8TO6 - chains I and J of the 9 polymer chains in the assembly; structure by electron microscopy, 2.90 A resolution.

[Chain I]
Molecule: DNA-directed RNA polymerase subunit beta
From: Escherichia coli (strain K12)
Notes: EC 2.7.7.6
UniProt: P0A8V2 (RPOB_ECOLI); residue numbers follow UniProt; this construct covers 1-1342
Sequence (1342 residues; row label = number of the first residue in the row):
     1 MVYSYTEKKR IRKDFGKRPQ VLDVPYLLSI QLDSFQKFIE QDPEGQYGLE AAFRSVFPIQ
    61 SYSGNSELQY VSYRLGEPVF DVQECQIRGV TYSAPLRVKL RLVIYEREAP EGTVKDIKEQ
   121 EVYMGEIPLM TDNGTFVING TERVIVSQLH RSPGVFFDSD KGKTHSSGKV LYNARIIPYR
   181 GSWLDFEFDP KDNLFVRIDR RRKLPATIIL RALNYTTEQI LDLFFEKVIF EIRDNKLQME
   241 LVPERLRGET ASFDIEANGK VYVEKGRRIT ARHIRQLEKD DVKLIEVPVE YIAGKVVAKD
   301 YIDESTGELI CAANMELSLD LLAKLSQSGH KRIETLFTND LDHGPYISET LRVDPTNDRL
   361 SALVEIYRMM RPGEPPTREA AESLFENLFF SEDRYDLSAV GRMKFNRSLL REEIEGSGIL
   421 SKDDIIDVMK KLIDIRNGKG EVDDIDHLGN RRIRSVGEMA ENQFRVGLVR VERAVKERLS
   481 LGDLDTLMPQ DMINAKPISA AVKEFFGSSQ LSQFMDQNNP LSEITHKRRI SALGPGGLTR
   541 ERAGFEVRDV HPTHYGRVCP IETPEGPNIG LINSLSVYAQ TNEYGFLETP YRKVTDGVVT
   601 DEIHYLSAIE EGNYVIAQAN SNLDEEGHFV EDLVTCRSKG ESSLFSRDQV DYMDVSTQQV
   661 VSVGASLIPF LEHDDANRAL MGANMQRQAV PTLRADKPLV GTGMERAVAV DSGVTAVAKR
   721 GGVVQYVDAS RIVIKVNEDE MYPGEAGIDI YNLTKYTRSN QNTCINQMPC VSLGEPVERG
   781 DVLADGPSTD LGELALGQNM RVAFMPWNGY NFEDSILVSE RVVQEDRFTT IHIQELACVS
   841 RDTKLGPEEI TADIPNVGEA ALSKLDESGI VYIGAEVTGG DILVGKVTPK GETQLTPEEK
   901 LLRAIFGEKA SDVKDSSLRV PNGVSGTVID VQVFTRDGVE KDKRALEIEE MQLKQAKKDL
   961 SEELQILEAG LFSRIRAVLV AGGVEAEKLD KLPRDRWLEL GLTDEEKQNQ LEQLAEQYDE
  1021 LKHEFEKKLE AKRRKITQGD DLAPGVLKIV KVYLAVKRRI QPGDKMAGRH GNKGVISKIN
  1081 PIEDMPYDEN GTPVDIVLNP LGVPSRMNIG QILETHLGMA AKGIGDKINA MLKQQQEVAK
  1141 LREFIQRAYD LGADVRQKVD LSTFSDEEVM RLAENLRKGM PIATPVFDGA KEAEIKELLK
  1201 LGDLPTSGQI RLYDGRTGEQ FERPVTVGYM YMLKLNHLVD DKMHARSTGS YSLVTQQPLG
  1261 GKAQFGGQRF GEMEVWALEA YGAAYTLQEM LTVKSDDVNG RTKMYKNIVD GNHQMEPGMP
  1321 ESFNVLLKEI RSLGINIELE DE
Not modelled in the structure: 1, 233-235, 249, 1342
Residues lining bound ligands: 4QM ((3R,5S,7R,8R,9S,10S,12S,13R,14S,17R)-10,13-dimethyl-17-[(2R)-pentan-2-yl]-2,3,4,5,6,7,8,9,11,12,14,15,16,17-tetradecahydro-1H-cyclopenta[a]phenanthrene-3,7,12-triol): Gln-46, Tyr-47, Tyr-179, Asp-396, Ser-398, Ala-399, Val-400, Arg-452, Glu-458, Glu-461, Glu-583, Tyr-584
Swiss-Prot annotation at these positions:
  - modified residue (N6-acetyllysine): Lys-1022, Lys-1200
  - mutagenesis: Ile-561 (I561S: Resistant to antibiotics salinamide A and B), Ile-569 (I569S: Resistant to antibiotics salinamide A and B), Ala-665 (A665E: Resistant to antibiotics salinamide A and B), Asp-675 (D675A/G: Resistant to antibiotics salinamide A and B), Asn-677 (N677H/K: Resistant to antibiotics salinamide A and B), Leu-680 (L680M: Resistant to antibiotics salinamide A and B), Glu-813 (E813K: Disrupts the enzyme's active center)
What the authors report for this chain:
  - binding site for Nontemplate strand of lamdba PR promoter DNA: Trp-183

[Chain J]
Molecule: DNA-directed RNA polymerase subunit beta'
From: Escherichia coli (strain K12)
Notes: EC 2.7.7.6
UniProt: P0A8T7 (RPOC_ECOLI); residue numbers follow UniProt; this construct covers 1-1407
Sequence (1407 residues; each row starts with the number of its first residue):
     1 MKDLLKFLKA QTKTEEFDAI KIALASPDMI RSWSFGEVKK PETINYRTFK PERDGLFCAR
    61 IFGPVKDYEC LCGKYKRLKH RGVICEKCGV EVTQTKVRRE RMGHIELASP TAHIWFLKSL
   121 PSRIGLLLDM PLRDIERVLY FESYVVIEGG MTNLERQQIL TEEQYLDALE EFGDEFDAKM
   181 GAEAIQALLK SMDLEQECEQ LREELNETNS ETKRKKLTKR IKLLEAFVQS GNKPEWMILT
   241 VLPVLPPDLR PLVPLDGGRF ATSDLNDLYR RVINRNNRLK RLLDLAAPDI IVRNEKRMLQ
   301 EAVDALLDNG RRGRAITGSN KRPLKSLADM IKGKQGRFRQ NLLGKRVDYS GRSVITVGPY
   361 LRLHQCGLPK KMALELFKPF IYGKLELRGL ATTIKAAKKM VEREEAVVWD ILDEVIREHP
   421 VLLNRAPTLH RLGIQAFEPV LIEGKAIQLH PLVCAAYNAD FDGDQMAVHV PLTLEAQLEA
   481 RALMMSTNNI LSPANGEPII VPSQDVVLGL YYMTRDCVNA KGEGMVLTGP KEAERLYRSG
   541 LASLHARVKV RITEYEKDAN GELVAKTSLK DTTVGRAILW MIVPKGLPYS IVNQALGKKA
   601 ISKMLNTCYR ILGLKPTVIF ADQIMYTGFA YAARSGASVG IDDMVIPEKK HEIISEAEAE
   661 VAEIQEQFQS GLVTAGERYN KVIDIWAAAN DRVSKAMMDN LQTETVINRD GQEEKQVSFN
   721 SIYMMADSGA RGSAAQIRQL AGMRGLMAKP DGSIIETPIT ANFREGLNVL QYFISTHGAR
   781 KGLADTALKT ANSGYLTRRL VDVAQDLVVT EDDCGTHEGI MMTPVIEGGD VKEPLRDRVL
   841 GRVTAEDVLK PGTADILVPR NTLLHEQWCD LLEENSVDAV KVRSVVSCDT DFGVCAHCYG
   901 RDLARGHIIN KGEAIGVIAA QSIGEPGTQL TMRTFHIGGA ASRAAAESSI QVKNKGSIKL
   961 SNVKSVVNSS GKLVITSRNT ELKLIDEFGR TKESYKVPYG AVLAKGDGEQ VAGGETVANW
  1021 DPHTMPVITE VSGFVRFTDM IDGQTITRQT DELTGLSSLV VLDSAERTAG GKDLRPALKI
  1081 VDAQGNDVLI PGTDMPAQYF LPGKAIVQLE DGVQISSGDT LARIPQESGG TKDITGGLPR
  1141 VADLFEARRP KEPAILAEIS GIVSFGKETK GKRRLVITPV DGSDPYEEMI PKWRQLNVFE
  1201 GERVERGDVI SDGPEAPHDI LRLRGVHAVT RYIVNEVQDV YRLQGVKIND KHIEVIVRQM
  1261 LRKATIVNAG SSDFLEGEQV EYSRVKIANR ELEANGKVGA TYSRDLLGIT KASLATESFI
  1321 SAASFQETTR VLTEAAVAGK RDELRGLKEN VIVGRLIPAG TGYAYHQDRM RRRAAGEAPA
  1381 APQVTAEDAS ASLAELLNAG LGGSDNE
Not modelled in the structure: 1-15, 931-947, 1127-1134, 1376-1407
Metal / ion sites: Zn2+ site 1: Cys-72, Cys-85, Cys-88; Mg2+: Asp-460, Asp-462, Asp-464; Zn2+ site 2: Cys-814, Cys-888, Cys-898
Swiss-Prot annotation at these positions:
  - binding site (Zn(2+)): Cys-70, Cys-72, Cys-85, Cys-88, Cys-814, Cys-888, Cys-895, Cys-898
  - binding site (Mg(2+)): Asp-460, Asp-462, Asp-464
  - modified residue: Lys-983 (N6-acetyllysine)
  - mutagenesis: Gln-504 (Q504P: Resistant to antibiotics salinamide A and B), Asn-690 (N690D: Resistant to antibiotics salinamide A and B), Met-697 (M697V: Resistant to antibiotics salinamide A and B), Ala-735 (A735T: Resistant to antibiotics salinamide A and B), Arg-738 (R738C/H/P/S: Resistant to antibiotics salinamide A and B), Ala-748 (A748E: Resistant to antibiotics salinamide A and B), Pro-758 (P758S/T: Resistant to antibiotics salinamide A and B), Phe-763 (F763C: Resistant to antibiotics salinamide A and B), Ser-775 (S775A: Resistant to antibiotics salinamide A and B), Ala-779 (A779T/V: Resistant to antibiotics salinamide A and B), Arg-780 (R780C: Resistant to antibiotics salinamide A and B), Gly-782 (G782A/C: Resistant to antibiotics salinamide A and B), 1 further mutagenesis entry in UniProt

[Interface between chain I and chain J]
Residue-residue contacts (313; chain I residue first):
  Phe-545(I) with Arg-780(J); Lys-781(J); Ala-784(J), hydrophobic
  Arg-548(I) with Arg-780(J), hydrogen bond (backbone-side chain)
  Asp-549(I) with Pro-750(J); Arg-780(J)
  Val-550(I) with Phe-773(J), hydrophobic; His-777(J), hydrogen bond (backbone-side chain)
  His-551(I) with Phe-773(J)
  Tyr-555(I) with Val-769(J); Phe-773(J)
  Pro-560(I) with Phe-773(J), hydrophobic; Thr-776(J); Arg-780(J), hydrogen bond (backbone-side chain)
  Ile-561(I) with Tyr-772(J), hydrophobic
  Thr-563(I) with Arg-780(J)
  Ile-569(I) with Leu-783(J), hydrophobic
  Gly-570(I) with Arg-780(J)
  Gln-618(I) with Val-769(J); Leu-770(J)
  Asn-620(I) with Asn-768(J)
  Ser-642(I) with Leu-770(J)
  Val-660(I) with Val-769(J), hydrophobic; Phe-773(J), hydrophobic
  Leu-671(I) with Tyr-772(J), hydrogen bond (backbone-side chain)
  Glu-672(I) with Phe-763(J); Leu-767(J); Tyr-772(J)
  His-673(I) with Phe-763(J); Arg-764(J); Glu-765(J)
  Asp-674(I) with Phe-763(J); Tyr-772(J), hydrogen bond (backbone-side chain)
  Asp-675(I) with Arg-744(J), salt bridge; Phe-763(J); Tyr-772(J), hydrogen bond (backbone-side chain)
  Ala-676(I) with Ser-775(J); Ala-779(J), hydrophobic
  Asn-677(I) with Ala-779(J)
  Ala-679(I) with Tyr-772(J)
  Leu-680(I) with Leu-783(J), hydrophobic
  Phe-804(I) with Ser-638(J)
  Met-805(I) with Ala-637(J)
  Pro-806(I) with Asp-505(J); Ala-632(J); Ala-637(J)
  Trp-807(I) with Ala-633(J), hydrophobic
  Asn-808(I) with Pro-359(J); Ala-633(J)
  Gly-809(I) with Val-357(J); Pro-359(J); Phe-629(J)
  Tyr-810(I) with Pro-359(J)
  Phe-812(I) with Val-357(J), hydrophobic; Pro-451(J), hydrophobic; Phe-461(J), hydrophobic; Gln-504(J); Phe-629(J), hydrophobic
  Glu-813(I) with Phe-461(J); Gln-504(J), hydrogen bond
  Asp-814(I) with Asp-460(J); Phe-461(J); Asp-462(J)
  Ser-815(I) with Val-357(J); Phe-461(J)
  Arg-841(I) with Asp-256(J); Gly-257(J)
  Gln-894(I) with Lys-76(J), hydrogen bond (side chain-backbone)
  Lys-1065(I) with Asp-462(J)
  Lys-1073(I) with Asp-462(J)
  Val-1075(I) with Thr-356(J); Phe-461(J), hydrogen bond (backbone-backbone); Gly-463(J)
  Ile-1076(I) with Thr-356(J)
  Ser-1077(I) with Val-357(J)
  Asn-1099(I) with Gln-504(J)
  Pro-1100(I) with Ala-637(J); Ser-638(J); Val-639(J), hydrophobic; Met-725(J), hydrophobic
  Leu-1101(I) with Gln-504(J); Met-725(J), hydrophobic; Arg-731(J)
  Pro-1104(I) with Met-725(J), hydrophobic; Gln-736(J)
  Ser-1105(I) with Arg-731(J); Gln-736(J)
  Arg-1106(I) with Arg-731(J)
  Met-1107(I) with Gln-736(J); Gln-739(J); Leu-740(J), hydrophobic; Phe-763(J), hydrophobic
  Ile-1109(I) with Met-644(J), hydrophobic; Phe-763(J); Arg-764(J)
  Ile-1112(I) with Val-639(J), hydrophobic; Met-644(J), hydrophobic
  Leu-1113(I) with Ile-641(J), hydrophobic
  His-1116(I) with Ile-641(J), hydrogen bond (side chain-backbone)
  Phe-1187(I) with Leu-767(J); Tyr-772(J), hydrophobic
  Glu-1192(I) with Ile-641(J); Asp-642(J); Arg-764(J), salt bridge
  Lys-1196(I) with Asp-642(J), salt bridge
  Ser-1207(I) with Asp-642(J)
  Gln-1209(I) with Ser-638(J), hydrogen bond; Gly-640(J)
  Phe-1221(I) with Ala-633(J); Gly-636(J)
  Glu-1222(I) with Tyr-512(J), hydrogen bond; Tyr-537(J); Arg-634(J); Ser-635(J); Gly-636(J)
  Arg-1223(I) with Ser-635(J); Gly-636(J); Ala-637(J); Phe-719(J), hydrogen bond (side chain-backbone); Ser-721(J)
  Pro-1224(I) with Ser-638(J)
  Val-1225(I) with Gly-636(J); Ser-638(J)
  Thr-1226(I) with Ser-638(J), hydrogen bond (backbone-side chain); Val-639(J), hydrogen bond (side chain-backbone); Gly-640(J)
  Val-1239(I) with Lys-445(J)
  Asp-1240(I) with Lys-445(J), salt bridge
  Lys-1242(I) with Arg-352(J); Val-354(J); Gln-465(J)
  Met-1243(I) with Arg-352(J); Ser-353(J); Met-372(J), hydrophobic; Lys-445(J)
  His-1244(I) with Gly-351(J); Arg-352(J), hydrogen bond (backbone-backbone)
  Ala-1245(I) with Ser-350(J); Gly-351(J); Met-372(J), hydrophobic; Glu-375(J); Leu-376(J), hydrophobic
  Arg-1246(I) with Asp-348(J), salt bridge; Tyr-349(J), hydrogen bond (backbone-backbone); Ser-350(J), hydrogen bond (backbone-backbone); Glu-375(J); Leu-376(J)
  Ser-1247(I) with Asp-348(J); Tyr-349(J); Glu-375(J); Leu-376(J)
  Tyr-1251(I) with Asp-348(J), hydrogen bond
  Leu-1253(I) with Arg-99(J), hydrogen bond (backbone-side chain)
  Val-1254(I) with Arg-99(J), hydrogen bond (backbone-side chain)
  Thr-1255(I) with Arg-337(J)
  Gln-1257(I) with Asn-341(J), hydrogen bond (side chain-backbone); Lys-345(J); Arg-346(J)
  Pro-1258(I) with Arg-346(J); Asp-348(J)
  Leu-1259(I) with Arg-346(J)
  Gly-1260(I) with Arg-346(J)
  Phe-1265(I) with Glu-375(J)
  Gly-1267(I) with Arg-346(J), hydrogen bond (backbone-side chain); Val-347(J); Ser-350(J)
  Gln-1268(I) with Arg-346(J); Val-347(J), hydrogen bond (backbone-backbone); Ser-350(J), hydrogen bond (backbone-side chain); Gly-351(J); Arg-352(J), hydrogen bond
  Arg-1269(I) with Gln-340(J), hydrogen bond (side chain-backbone); Gly-344(J), hydrogen bond (side chain-backbone); Lys-345(J); Arg-346(J)
  Phe-1270(I) with Gly-344(J); Lys-345(J), hydrogen bond (backbone-backbone); Val-347(J), hydrophobic
  Gly-1271(I) with Gly-344(J)
  Glu-1272(I) with Leu-343(J)
  Met-1273(I) with Thr-428(J)
  Glu-1274(I) with Asn-424(J); Ala-426(J); Thr-428(J), hydrogen bond; Ile-434(J)
  Trp-1276(I) with Arg-798(J); Val-801(J), hydrophobic; Val-917(J); Gln-921(J)
  Ala-1277(I) with Thr-428(J); Arg-431(J); Ile-434(J), hydrophobic; Gln-921(J)
  Leu-1278(I) with Met-484(J), hydrophobic
  Glu-1279(I) with Gln-805(J), hydrogen bond; Ala-914(J); Val-917(J); Leu-1347(J); Val-1351(J); Ile-1357(J)
  Ala-1280(I) with Arg-431(J), hydrogen bond (backbone-side chain); Ile-918(J); Gln-921(J)
  Tyr-1281(I) with Arg-431(J), hydrogen bond (side chain-backbone); Ile-434(J), hydrogen bond (side chain-backbone); Leu-483(J); Met-484(J), hydrophobic; Asn-489(J), hydrogen bond
  Gly-1282(I) with Leu-483(J); Gly-1360(J); Thr-1361(J), hydrogen bond (backbone-backbone)
  Ala-1283(I) with Glu-479(J); Leu-483(J)
  Ala-1284(I) with Glu-479(J); Ile-1357(J), hydrophobic; Gly-1362(J)
  Tyr-1285(I) with Glu-475(J); Glu-479(J), hydrogen bond (backbone-side chain); Leu-1356(J); Thr-1361(J)
  Thr-1286(I) with Ala-476(J); Glu-479(J), hydrogen bond
  Gln-1288(I) with Gly-1354(J); Leu-1356(J)
  Glu-1289(I) with Pro-471(J); Leu-472(J); Thr-473(J), hydrogen bond; Ala-476(J)
  Met-1290(I) with Val-347(J); His-469(J)
  Leu-1291(I) with Lys-345(J), hydrogen bond (backbone-side chain); Val-1351(J)
  Thr-1292(I) with Gly-1354(J)
  Lys-1294(I) with Val-347(J); Asp-348(J), hydrogen bond (backbone-backbone); Val-470(J), hydrogen bond (side chain-backbone); Leu-472(J)
  Ser-1295(I) with Lys-345(J); Arg-346(J), hydrogen bond (side chain-backbone)
  Asp-1296(I) with Lys-345(J), salt bridge
  Met-1304(I) with Leu-472(J), hydrophobic; Thr-473(J)
  Tyr-1305(I) with Tyr-349(J); Pro-379(J), hydrophobic; Tyr-382(J)
  Ile-1308(I) with Pro-379(J), hydrophobic; Phe-380(J), hydrophobic
  Val-1309(I) with Pro-379(J); Gly-383(J); Glu-386(J)
  His-1313(I) with Phe-380(J); Leu-472(J); Thr-473(J); Leu-474(J), hydrogen bond (backbone-backbone); Gln-477(J), hydrogen bond
  Met-1315(I) with Thr-473(J)
  Pro-1320(I) with Lys-345(J); Val-1353(J)
  Glu-1321(I) with Arg-99(J), salt bridge
  Ser-1322(I) with Asn-341(J); Leu-342(J)
  Phe-1323(I) with Ile-20(J), hydrophobic; Leu-342(J); Ile-1352(J), hydrophobic
  Val-1325(I) with Arg-99(J); Arg-337(J)
  Leu-1326(I) with Arg-337(J); Phe-338(J), hydrophobic
  Lys-1328(I) with Glu-100(J); Met-102(J); Leu-245(J); Leu-249(J)
  Glu-1329(I) with Met-330(J); Arg-337(J), salt bridge
  Ile-1330(I) with Ile-331(J), hydrophobic
  Arg-1331(I) with Trp-33(J); Met-102(J); Pro-243(J)
  Ser-1332(I) with Met-102(J); Leu-245(J); Tyr-269(J), hydrogen bond; Leu-327(J)
  Leu-1333(I) with Trp-115(J), hydrophobic; Pro-243(J); Leu-307(J), hydrophobic; Leu-327(J), hydrophobic
  Gly-1334(I) with Ala-25(J), hydrogen bond (backbone-backbone); His-113(J), hydrogen bond (backbone-side chain)
  Ile-1335(I) with Ile-22(J), hydrophobic; Ala-23(J); Trp-33(J); Phe-116(J), hydrophobic; Ala-1336(J), hydrophobic
  Asn-1336(I) with Lys-21(J); Ile-22(J); Ala-23(J), hydrogen bond (backbone-backbone); Ala-25(J); Met-29(J); Trp-33(J)
  Ile-1337(I) with Ile-20(J), hydrophobic; Lys-21(J)
  Glu-1338(I) with Ile-20(J); Lys-21(J), hydrogen bond (backbone-backbone)
  Leu-1339(I) with Phe-17(J), hydrophobic; Ala-19(J)
  Glu-1340(I) with Phe-17(J); Asp-18(J), hydrogen bond (backbone-backbone); Ala-19(J), hydrogen bond (backbone-backbone); Lys-21(J); Arg-1341(J)
  Asp-1341(I) with Glu-16(J); Phe-17(J); Asp-18(J)
Other interface residues (no listed pair), chain I (154 interface residues in all): Pro-552, His-554, Cys-559, Thr-635, Lys-844, Lys-900, Pro-1044, Pro-1062, Gly-1063, Gly-1074, Val-1103, Glu-1219, Thr-1248, Gln-1256, Gly-1261, Val-1275, Leu-1287, Gln-1314, Gly-1318, Met-1319
Other interface residues (no listed pair), chain J (177 interface residues in all): Leu-24, Phe-49, Tyr-68, Glu-69, Arg-77, Pro-246, Pro-251, Val-253, Arg-339, Ile-355, Tyr-360, Lys-371, Lys-378, Ile-394, Leu-422, Leu-429, His-430, Leu-432, Gln-435, Ala-446, Ala-459, Ala-467, Ser-503, Leu-508, Arg-538, Ala-630, Asn-720, Ile-722, Ala-730, Gly-732, Gly-766, Phe-1319, Leu-1332, Arg-1355

[Overview]
154 residues of chain I face 177 of chain J across their interface, with 52 hydrogen bonds and 8 salt bridges.
Polar contacts include Asp-675(I)/Arg-744(J), Glu-1192(I)/Arg-764(J) and Lys-1196(I)/Asp-642(J). Ligands of
chain I: compound 4QM. The paper reports a binding site for Nontemplate strand of lamdba PR promoter DNA at
Trp-183(I).
Here chain I is DNA-directed RNA polymerase subunit beta and chain J is DNA-directed RNA polymerase subunit
beta', both from Escherichia coli (strain K12). Entry 8TO6 (Escherichia coli RNA polymerase unwinding
intermediate (I1d) at the lambda PR promoter) was determined by electron microscopy together with 8TO1, 8TO8,
8TOE and 8TOM from the same study.
